Entry 5JCO (electron microscopy, 4.00 A resolution); this record covers chains K and I of the 12 polymer chains in the assembly.

[Chain K (and I)]
Protein: Tubulin beta-3 chain
Organism: Homo sapiens
Notes: chain I of this document is another copy of the same molecule, construct and numbering; everything in this record applies to it too
UniProtKB: Q13509 (TBB3_HUMAN); residue numbers follow UniProt; this construct covers 1-426
Amino-acid sequence (426 residues; row label = number of the first residue in the row):
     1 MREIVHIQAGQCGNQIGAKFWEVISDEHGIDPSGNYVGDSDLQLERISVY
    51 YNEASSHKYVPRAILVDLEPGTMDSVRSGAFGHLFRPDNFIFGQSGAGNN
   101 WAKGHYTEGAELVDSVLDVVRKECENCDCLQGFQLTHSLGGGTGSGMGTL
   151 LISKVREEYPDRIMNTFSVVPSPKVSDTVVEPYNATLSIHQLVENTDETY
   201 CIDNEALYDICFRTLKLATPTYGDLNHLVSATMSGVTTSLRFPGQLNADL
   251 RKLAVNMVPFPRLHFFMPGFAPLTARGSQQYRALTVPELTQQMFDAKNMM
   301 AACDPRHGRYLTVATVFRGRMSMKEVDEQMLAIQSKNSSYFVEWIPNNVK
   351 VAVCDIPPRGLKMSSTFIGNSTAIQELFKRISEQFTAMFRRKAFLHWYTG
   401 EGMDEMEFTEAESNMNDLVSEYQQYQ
Swiss-Prot annotation at these positions:
  - motif: M1 to I4 (MREI motif)
  - binding site (GDP): G10, Q11, C12, Q15, N99, S138, G142, T143, G144, D177, N204, Y222, N226
  - binding site (GTP): Q11, E69, S138, G142, T143, G144, N204, N226
  - binding site (Mg(2+)): E69
  - modified residue: S172 (Phosphoserine)
  - natural variant: R62 (R62Q: In CFEOM3A), T178 (T178M: In CDCBM1), E205 (E205K: In CDCBM1), R262 (R262C: In CFEOM3A; R262H: In CFEOM3A), A302 (A302T: In CFEOM3A; A302V: In CDCBM1), M323 (M323V: In CDCBM1), R380 (R380C: In CFEOM3A), E410 (E410K: In CFEOM3A), D417 (D417H: In CFEOM3A; D417N: In CFEOM3A)
Small-molecule neighbours:
  - phosphomethylphosphonic acid guanylate ester (G2P): G10, Q11, C12, Q15, I16, D67, E69, A97, G98, N99, S138, G141, G142, T143, G144, V169, D177, T178, E181, N204, Y222, N226
  - GTP (guanosine-5'-triphosphate): Q245, L246, K252, M323

[Chain K / chain I interface]
Contacting residue pairs - 11 pairs, chain K then chain I:
  S278(K) with D88(I), hydrogen bond
  Q280(K) with A54(I)
  Y281(K) with A54(I); H83(I), hydrogen bond (side chain-backbone); F85(I); R86(I), hydrogen bond (backbone-side chain); P87(I)
  R282(K) with A54(I); S55(I), hydrogen bond (backbone-backbone)
  A283(K) with E53(I); A54(I)
Interface residues without a listed pair, chain K (7 interface residues in all): Q291, K336
Interface residues without a listed pair, chain I (11 interface residues in all): K58, V60, E125

[Overview]
The interface between chain K and chain I involves 7 residues on one side and 11 on the other; the contacts
include 4 hydrogen bonds. Polar contacts include S278(K)-D88(I), Y281(K)-H83(I) and Y281(K)-R86(I). Bound to
chain K: phosphomethylphosphonic acid guanylate ester and GTP.
Both chains are Tubulin beta-3 chain (Homo sapiens). Entry 5JCO (Structure and dynamics of single-isoform
recombinant neuronal human tubulin) was determined by electron microscopy.
